Entry 8RGH (electron microscopy, 3.90 A resolution); this record covers chains A and C of the 6 polymer chains in the assembly.

== Chain A ==
Name: Methylated-DNA--protein-cysteine methyltransferase, Cytoplasmic dynein 2 heavy chain 1
Source organism: Homo sapiens
Notes: EC 2.1.1.63
Reference sequence: chimeric construct of P16455, Q8NCM8: residues -204 to -22 from P16455 (MGMT_HUMAN) positions 2-184 (UniProt number = residue number + 206); residues 2-4307 from Q8NCM8 positions 2-4307 (same numbers)
Amino-acid sequence (4513 residues; row label = number of the first residue in the row; numbers below 1 keep their minus sign (Gly-205 is residue -205)):
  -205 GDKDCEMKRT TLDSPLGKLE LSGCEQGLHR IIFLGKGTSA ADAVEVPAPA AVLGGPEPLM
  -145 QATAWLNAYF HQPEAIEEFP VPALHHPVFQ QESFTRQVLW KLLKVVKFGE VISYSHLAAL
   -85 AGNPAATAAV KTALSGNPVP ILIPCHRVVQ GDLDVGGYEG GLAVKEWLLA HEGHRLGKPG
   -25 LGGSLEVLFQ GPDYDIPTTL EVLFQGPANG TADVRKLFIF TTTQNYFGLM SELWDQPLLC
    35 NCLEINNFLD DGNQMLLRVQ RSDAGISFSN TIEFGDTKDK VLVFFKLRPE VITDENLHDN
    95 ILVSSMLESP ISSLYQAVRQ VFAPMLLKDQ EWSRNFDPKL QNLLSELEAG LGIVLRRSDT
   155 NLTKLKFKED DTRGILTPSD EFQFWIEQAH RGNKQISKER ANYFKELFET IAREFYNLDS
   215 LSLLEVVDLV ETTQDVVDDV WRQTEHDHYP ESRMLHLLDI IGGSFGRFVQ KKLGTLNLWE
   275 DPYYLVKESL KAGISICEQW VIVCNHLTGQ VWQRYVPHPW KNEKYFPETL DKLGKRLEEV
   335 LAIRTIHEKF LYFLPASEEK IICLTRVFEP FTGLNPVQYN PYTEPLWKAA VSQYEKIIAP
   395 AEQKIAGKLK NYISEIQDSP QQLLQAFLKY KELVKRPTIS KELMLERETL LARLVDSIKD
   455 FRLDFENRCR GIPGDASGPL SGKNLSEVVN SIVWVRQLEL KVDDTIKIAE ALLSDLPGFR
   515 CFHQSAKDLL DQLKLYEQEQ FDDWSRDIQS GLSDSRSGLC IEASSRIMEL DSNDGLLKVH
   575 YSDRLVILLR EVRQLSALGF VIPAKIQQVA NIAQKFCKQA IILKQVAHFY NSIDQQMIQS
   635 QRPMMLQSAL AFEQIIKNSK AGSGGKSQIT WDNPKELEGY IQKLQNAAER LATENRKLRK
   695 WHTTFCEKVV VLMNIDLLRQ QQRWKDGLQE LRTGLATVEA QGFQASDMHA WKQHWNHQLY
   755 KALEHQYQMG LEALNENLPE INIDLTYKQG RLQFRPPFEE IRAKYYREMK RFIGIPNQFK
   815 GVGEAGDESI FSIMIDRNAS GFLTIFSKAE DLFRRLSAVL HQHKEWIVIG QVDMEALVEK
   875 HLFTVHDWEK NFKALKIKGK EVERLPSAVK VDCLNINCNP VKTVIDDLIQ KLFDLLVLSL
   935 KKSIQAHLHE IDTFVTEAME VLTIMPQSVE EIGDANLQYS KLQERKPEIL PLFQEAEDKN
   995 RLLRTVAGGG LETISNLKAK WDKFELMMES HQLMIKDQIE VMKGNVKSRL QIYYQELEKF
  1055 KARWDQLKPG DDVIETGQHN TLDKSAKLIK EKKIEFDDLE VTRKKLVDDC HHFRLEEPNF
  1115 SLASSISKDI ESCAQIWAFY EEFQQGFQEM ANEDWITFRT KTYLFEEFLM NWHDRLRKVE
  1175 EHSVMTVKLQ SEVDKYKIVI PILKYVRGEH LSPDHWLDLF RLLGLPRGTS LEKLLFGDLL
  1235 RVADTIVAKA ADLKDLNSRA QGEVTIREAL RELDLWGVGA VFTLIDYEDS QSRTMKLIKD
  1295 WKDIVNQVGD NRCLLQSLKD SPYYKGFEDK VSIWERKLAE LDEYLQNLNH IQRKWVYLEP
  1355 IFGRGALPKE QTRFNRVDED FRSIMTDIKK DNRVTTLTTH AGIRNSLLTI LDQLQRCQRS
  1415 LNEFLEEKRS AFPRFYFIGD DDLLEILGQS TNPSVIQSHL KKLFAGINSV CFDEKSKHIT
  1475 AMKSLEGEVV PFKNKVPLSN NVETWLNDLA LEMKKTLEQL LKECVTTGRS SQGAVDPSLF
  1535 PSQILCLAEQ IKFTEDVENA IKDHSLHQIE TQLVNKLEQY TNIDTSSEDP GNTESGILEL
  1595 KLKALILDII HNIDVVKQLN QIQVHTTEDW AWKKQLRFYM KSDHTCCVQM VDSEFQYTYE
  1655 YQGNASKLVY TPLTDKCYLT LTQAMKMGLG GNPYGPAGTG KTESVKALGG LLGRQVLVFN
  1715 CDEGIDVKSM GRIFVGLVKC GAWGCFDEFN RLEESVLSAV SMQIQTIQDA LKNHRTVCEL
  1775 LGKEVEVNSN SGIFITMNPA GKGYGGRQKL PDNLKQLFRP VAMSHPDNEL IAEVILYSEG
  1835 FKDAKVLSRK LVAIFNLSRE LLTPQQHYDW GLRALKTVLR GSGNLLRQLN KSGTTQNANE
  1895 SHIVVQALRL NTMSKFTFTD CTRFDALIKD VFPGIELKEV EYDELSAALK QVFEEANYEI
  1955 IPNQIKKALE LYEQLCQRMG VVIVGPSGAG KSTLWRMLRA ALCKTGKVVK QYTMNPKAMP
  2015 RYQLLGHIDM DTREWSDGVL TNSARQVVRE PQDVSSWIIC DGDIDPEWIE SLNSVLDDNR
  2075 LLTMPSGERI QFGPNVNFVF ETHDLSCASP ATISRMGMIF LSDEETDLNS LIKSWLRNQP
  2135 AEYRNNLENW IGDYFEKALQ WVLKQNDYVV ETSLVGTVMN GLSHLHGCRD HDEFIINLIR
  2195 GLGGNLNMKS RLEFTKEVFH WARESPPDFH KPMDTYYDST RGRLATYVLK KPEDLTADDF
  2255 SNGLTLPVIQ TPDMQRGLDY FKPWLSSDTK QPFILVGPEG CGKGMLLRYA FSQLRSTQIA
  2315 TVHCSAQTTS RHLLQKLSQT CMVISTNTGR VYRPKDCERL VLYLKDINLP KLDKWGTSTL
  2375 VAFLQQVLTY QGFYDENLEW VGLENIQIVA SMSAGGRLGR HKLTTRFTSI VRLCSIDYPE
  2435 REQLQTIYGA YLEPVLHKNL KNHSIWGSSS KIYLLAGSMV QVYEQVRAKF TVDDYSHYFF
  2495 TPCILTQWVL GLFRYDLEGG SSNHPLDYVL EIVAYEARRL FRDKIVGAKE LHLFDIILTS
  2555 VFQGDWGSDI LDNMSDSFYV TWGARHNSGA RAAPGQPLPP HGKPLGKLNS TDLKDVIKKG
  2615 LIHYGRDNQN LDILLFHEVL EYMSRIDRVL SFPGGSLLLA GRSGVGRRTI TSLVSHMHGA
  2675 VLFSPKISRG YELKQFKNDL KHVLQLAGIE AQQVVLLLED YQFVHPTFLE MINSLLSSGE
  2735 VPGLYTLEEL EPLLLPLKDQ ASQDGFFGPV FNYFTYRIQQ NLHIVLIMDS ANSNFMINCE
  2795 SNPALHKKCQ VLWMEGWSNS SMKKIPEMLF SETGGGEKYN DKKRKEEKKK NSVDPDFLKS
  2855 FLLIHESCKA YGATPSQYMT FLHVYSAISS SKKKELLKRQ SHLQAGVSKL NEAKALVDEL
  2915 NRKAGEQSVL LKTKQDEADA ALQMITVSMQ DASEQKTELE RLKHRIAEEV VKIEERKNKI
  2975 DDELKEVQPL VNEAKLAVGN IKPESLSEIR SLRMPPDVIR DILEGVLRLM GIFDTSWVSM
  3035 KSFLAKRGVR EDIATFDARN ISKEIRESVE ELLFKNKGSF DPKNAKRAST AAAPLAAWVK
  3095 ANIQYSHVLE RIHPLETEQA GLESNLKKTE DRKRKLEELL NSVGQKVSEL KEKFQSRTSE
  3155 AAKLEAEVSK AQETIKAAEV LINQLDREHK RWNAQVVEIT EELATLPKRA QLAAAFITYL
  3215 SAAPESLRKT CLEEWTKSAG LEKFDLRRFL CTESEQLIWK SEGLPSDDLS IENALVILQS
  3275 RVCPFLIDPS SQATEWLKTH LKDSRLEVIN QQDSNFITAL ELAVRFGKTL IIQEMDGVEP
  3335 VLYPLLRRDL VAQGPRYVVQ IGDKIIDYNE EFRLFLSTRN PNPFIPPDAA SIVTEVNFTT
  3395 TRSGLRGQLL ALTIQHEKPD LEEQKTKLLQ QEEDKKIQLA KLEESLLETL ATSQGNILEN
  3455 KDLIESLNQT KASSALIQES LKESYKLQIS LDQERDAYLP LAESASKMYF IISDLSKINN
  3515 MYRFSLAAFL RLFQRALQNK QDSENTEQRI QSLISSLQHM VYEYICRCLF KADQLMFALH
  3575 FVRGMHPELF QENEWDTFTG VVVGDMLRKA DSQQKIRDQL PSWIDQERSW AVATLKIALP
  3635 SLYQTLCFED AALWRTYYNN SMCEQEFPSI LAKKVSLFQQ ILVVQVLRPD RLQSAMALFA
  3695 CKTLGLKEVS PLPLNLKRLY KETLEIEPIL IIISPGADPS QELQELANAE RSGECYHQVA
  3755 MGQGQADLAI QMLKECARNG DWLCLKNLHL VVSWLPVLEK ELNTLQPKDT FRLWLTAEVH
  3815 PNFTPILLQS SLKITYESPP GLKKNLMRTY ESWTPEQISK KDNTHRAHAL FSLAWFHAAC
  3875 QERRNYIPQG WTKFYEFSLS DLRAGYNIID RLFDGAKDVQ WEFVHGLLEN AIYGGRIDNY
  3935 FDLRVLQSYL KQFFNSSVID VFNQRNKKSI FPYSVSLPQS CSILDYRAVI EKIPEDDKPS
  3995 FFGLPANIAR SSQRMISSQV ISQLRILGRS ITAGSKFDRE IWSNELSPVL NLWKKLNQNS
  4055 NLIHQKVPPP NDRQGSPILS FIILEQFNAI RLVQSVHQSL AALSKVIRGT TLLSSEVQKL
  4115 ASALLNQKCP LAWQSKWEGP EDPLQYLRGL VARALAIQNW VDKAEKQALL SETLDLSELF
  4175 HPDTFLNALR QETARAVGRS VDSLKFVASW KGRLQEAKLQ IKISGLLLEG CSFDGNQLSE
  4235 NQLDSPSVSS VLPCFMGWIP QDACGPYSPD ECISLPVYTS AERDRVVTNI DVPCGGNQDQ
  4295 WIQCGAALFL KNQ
Disordered / not traced: -205 to 169, 318-320, 466-479, 656-663, 772-4307
Differences from the reference sequence: expression tag (-205); engineered mutation Arg-176 (Glu30 in P16455), Ile-174 (Lys32 in P16455), Phe-173 (Leu33 in P16455), Ala-144 (Cys62 in P16455), Ser-91 (Gln115 in P16455), His-90 (Gln116 in P16455), Ala-81 (Lys125 in P16455), Thr-79 (Ala127 in P16455), Ala-78 (Arg128 in P16455), Lys-75 (Gly131 in P16455), Thr-74 (Gly132 in P16455), Leu-72 (Met134 in P16455), Ser-71 (Arg135 in P16455), Gln-56 (Cys150 in P16455), Gly-55 (Ser151 in P16455), Asp-54 (Ser152 in P16455), Leu-53 (Gly153 in P16455), Asp-52 (Ala154 in P16455), Gly-49 (Asn157 in P16455), Glu-47 (Ser159 in P16455); linker (-21 to 1); variant Arg1413 (Lys in Q8NCM8), Gln2871 (Arg in Q8NCM8), Val3680 (Ala in Q8NCM8)
Swiss-Prot annotation at these positions:
  - active site: Cys-61 (Nucleophile)
  - binding site (Zn(2+)): Cys-201, Cys-182, His-177, His-121
  - binding site (DNA): Thr-111, Tyr-92, Asn-83
  - modified residue: Ser-192 (Phosphoserine)
  - binding site (ATP): Leu145 to Ser152, Gly1689 to Thr1696, Gly1979 to Ser1986, Gly2291 to Gly2298, Gly2655 to Arg2662
From the paper describing this entry:
  - disease-associated variants - R587C (citing earlier work)

== Chain C ==
Name: Cytoplasmic dynein 2 intermediate chain 1
Source organism: Homo sapiens
Reference sequence: Q8WVS4 (DC2I1_HUMAN); numbering as in UniProt (aligned over 1-1066)
Amino-acid sequence (1066 residues; each row starts with the number of its first residue):
     1 MEPGKRRTKD DTWKADDLRK HLWAIQSGGS KEERKHREKK LRKESEMDLP EHKEPRCRDP
    61 DQDARSRDRV AEVHTAKESP RGERDRDRQR ERRRDAKDRE KEKLKEKHRE AEKSHSRGKD
   121 REKEKDRRAR KEELRQTVAH HNLLGQETRD RQLLERAERK GRSVSKVRSE EKDEDSERGD
   181 EDRERRYRER KLQYGDSKDN PLKYWLYKEE GERRHRKPRE PDRDKKHREK SSTREKREKY
   241 SKEKSNSFSD KGEERHKEKR HKEGFHFDDE RHQSNVDRKE KSAKDEPRKR EFQNGEHRNR
   301 GASSKRDGTS SQHAENLVRN HGKDKDSRRK HGHEEGSSVW WKLDQRPGGE ETVEIEKEET
   361 DLENARADAY TASCEDDFED YEDDFEVCDG DDDESSNEPE SREKLEELPL AQKKEIQEIQ
   421 RAINAENERI GELSLKLFQK RGRTEFEKEP RTDTNSSPSR ASVCGIFVDF ASASHRQKSR
   481 TQALKQKMRS TKLLRLIDLD FSFTFSLLDL PPVNEYDMYI RNFGKKNTKQ AYVQCNEDNV
   541 ERDIQTEEIE TREVWTQHPG ESTVVSGGSE QRDTSDAVVM PKIDTPRLCS FLRAACQVMA
   601 VLLEEDRLAA EPSWNLRAQD RALYFSDSSS QLNTSLPFLQ NRKVSSLHTS RVQRQMVVSV
   661 HDLPEKSFVP LLDSKYVLCV WDIWQPSGPQ KVLICESQVT CCCLSPLKAF LLFAGTAHGS
   721 VVVWDLREDS RLHYSVTLSD GFWTFRTATF STDGILTSVN HRSPLQAVEP ISTSVHKKQS
   781 FVLSPFSTQE EMSGLSFHIA SLDESGVLNV WVVVELPKAD IAGSISDLGL MPGGRVKLVH
   841 SALIQLGDSL SHKGNEFWGT TQTLNVKFLP SDPNHFIIGT DMGLISHGTR QDLRVAPKLF
   901 KPQQHGIRPV KVNVIDFSPF GEPIFLAGCS DGSIRLHQLS SAFPLLQWDS STDSHAVTGL
   961 QWSPTRPAVF LVQDDTSNIY IWDLLQSDLG PVAKQQVSPN RLVAMAAVGE PEKAGGSFLA
  1021 LVLARASGSI DIQHLKRRWA APEVDECNRL RLLLQEALWP EGKLHK
Disordered / not traced: 1-573, 775-791, 1058-1066
Differences from the reference sequence: conflict Lys225 (Asn in Q8WVS4), Phe292 (Ser in Q8WVS4)
Swiss-Prot annotation at these positions:
  - modified residue (Phosphoserine): Ser30, Ser247
  - natural variant: Gln631 to Lys1066 (deletion: In SRTD8), Arg642 to Lys1066 (deletion: In SRTD8), Thr749 (T749M: In SRTD8)

== How chain A and chain C interact ==
Contacting residue pairs - 87 pairs, chain A then chain C:
  Leu218(A) - Pro897(C)
  Leu218(A) - Ser940(C)
  Glu219(A) - Arg894(C)  salt bridge
  Asp222(A) - Lys898(C)
  Tyr277(A) - Ala1057(C)
  Tyr278(A) - Leu1054(C)
  Tyr278(A) - Gln1055(C)  hydrogen bond (backbone-backbone)
  Lys281(A) - Ala1057(C)
  Glu282(A) - Ser941(C)
  Tyr346(A) - Glu1056(C)
  Tyr406(A) - Leu989(C)
  Ile410(A) - Leu989(C)  hydrophobic
  Gln415(A) - Ser950(C)  hydrogen bond (backbone-side chain)
  Gln415(A) - Ser951(C)  hydrogen bond (side chain-backbone)
  Gln416(A) - Leu989(C)
  Gln419(A) - Gln947(C)  hydrogen bond (side chain-backbone)
  Gln419(A) - Trp948(C)
  Gln419(A) - Asp988(C)
  Gln419(A) - Leu989(C)
  Lys423(A) - Asp988(C)  salt bridge
  Gln491(A) - Asp931(C)  hydrogen bond
  Gln491(A) - Ser954(C)  hydrogen bond (side chain-backbone)
  Lys495(A) - Asp949(C)  salt bridge
  Asp498(A) - Arg908(C)  salt bridge
  Leu570(A) - Ser674(C)
  Arg584(A) - Glu804(C)  salt bridge
  Val586(A) - Trp858(C)
  Arg587(A) - Trp858(C)  hydrogen bond (side chain-backbone)
  Arg587(A) - Gly859(C)  hydrogen bond (side chain-backbone)
  Arg587(A) - Thr860(C)  hydrogen bond (side chain-backbone)
  Arg587(A) - Thr861(C)
  Arg587(A) - Gln862(C)
  Arg587(A) - Asp881(C)  salt bridge
  Arg587(A) - Met882(C)  hydrogen bond
  Ser590(A) - Trp858(C)
  Ala591(A) - Met882(C)  hydrophobic
  Ala591(A) - Pro909(C)
  Ile596(A) - Trp858(C)  hydrophobic
  Gln601(A) - Phe857(C)
  Ala604(A) - Phe857(C)
  Asn605(A) - Phe857(C)
  Gln608(A) - Phe857(C)  hydrogen bond (side chain-backbone)
  Lys612(A) - Arg762(C)
  Ile615(A) - His718(C)
  Ile615(A) - Arg762(C)
  Ile615(A) - Ser763(C)
  Ile615(A) - Pro764(C)
  Ile616(A) - Ser758(C)
  Ile616(A) - Arg762(C)
  Lys618(A) - His718(C)
  Gln619(A) - His718(C)  hydrogen bond (side chain-backbone)
  Gln619(A) - Asp753(C)
  Gln619(A) - Asn760(C)  hydrogen bond
  Gln619(A) - His761(C)  hydrogen bond (side chain-backbone)
  His622(A) - Glu696(C)  salt bridge
  His622(A) - His718(C)
  Phe623(A) - Gly754(C)
  Asn625(A) - Glu696(C)  hydrogen bond
  Ser626(A) - Glu696(C)
  Gln629(A) - Lys675(C)  hydrogen bond
  Gln629(A) - Thr747(C)
  Gln630(A) - Pro832(C)
  Glu672(A) - Arg762(C)  salt bridge
  Gln676(A) - Leu756(C)  hydrogen bond (side chain-backbone)
  Gln679(A) - Ile755(C)
  Gln679(A) - Leu756(C)
  Asn680(A) - Leu756(C)
  Glu683(A) - Leu756(C)
  Glu683(A) - Leu828(C)
  Thr687(A) - Leu828(C)
  Arg690(A) - Ala822(C)
  Arg690(A) - Gly823(C)
  Arg690(A) - Ser824(C)  hydrogen bond (side chain-backbone)
  Arg690(A) - Ile825(C)
  Arg690(A) - Leu828(C)  hydrogen bond (side chain-backbone)
  Arg690(A) - Leu830(C)  hydrogen bond (side chain-backbone)
  Lys691(A) - Ile825(C)
  Arg693(A) - Ala822(C)
  Arg693(A) - Pro832(C)
  Lys694(A) - Asp820(C)  salt bridge
  Lys694(A) - Ala822(C)
  Lys694(A) - Ile825(C)
  Met707(A) - Asp584(C)
  Asn708(A) - Met580(C)
  Asn708(A) - Asp584(C)
  Asn708(A) - Pro586(C)
  Asp710(A) - Met580(C)
Other interface residues (no listed pair), chain A (62 interface residues in all): Glu208, Leu418, Ala420, Leu494, Leu592, Ala686, Thr697, Val704, Ile709, Gln760
Other interface residues (no listed pair), chain C (63 interface residues in all): Gly719, Ser720, Ile821, Asp827, Met831, Ala896, Gln904, Pro991
Interface features reported in the paper:
  - specific contacts: Arg587(A)-Asp881(C)

== Overview ==
62 residues of chain A face 63 of chain C across their interface, with 20 hydrogen bonds and 9 salt bridges.
Polar contacts include Glu219(A)-Arg894(C), Lys423(A)-Asp988(C) and Lys495(A)-Asp949(C). The authors report a
contact between Arg587(A) and Asp881(C).
Here chain A is Methylated-DNA--protein-cysteine methyltransferase, Cytoplasmic dynein 2 heavy chain 1 and
chain C is Cytoplasmic dynein 2 intermediate chain 1, both from Homo sapiens. Entry 8RGH (Structure of
dynein-2 intermediate chain DYNC2I1 (WDR60) in complex with the dynein-2 heavy chain DYNC2H1) was determined
by electron microscopy together with 8RGG and 8RGI from the same study.
